3GOB - chains A and C of the 3 polymer chains in the assembly; structure by X-ray diffraction, 2.05 A resolution.

[Chain A (and C)]
Protein: DdmC
From: Stenotrophomonas maltophilia
Notes: chain C of this document is another copy of the same molecule, construct and numbering; everything in this record applies to it too
UniProtKB: Q5S3I3 (Q5S3I3_STEMA); residues 2-340 here correspond to UniProt positions 1-339 (UniProt number = residue number - 1)
Chain sequence (349 residues; each row starts with the number of its first residue):
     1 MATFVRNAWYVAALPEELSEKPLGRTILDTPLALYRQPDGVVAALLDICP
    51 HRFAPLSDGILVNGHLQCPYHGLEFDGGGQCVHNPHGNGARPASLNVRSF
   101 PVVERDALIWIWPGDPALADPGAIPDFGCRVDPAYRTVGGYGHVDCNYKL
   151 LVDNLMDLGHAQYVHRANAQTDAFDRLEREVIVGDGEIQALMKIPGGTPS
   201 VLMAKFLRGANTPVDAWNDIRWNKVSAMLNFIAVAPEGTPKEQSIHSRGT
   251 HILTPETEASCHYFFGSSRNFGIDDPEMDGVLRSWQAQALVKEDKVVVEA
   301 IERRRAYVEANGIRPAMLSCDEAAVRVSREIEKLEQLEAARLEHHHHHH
Unresolved in the structure: 343-349
Construct notes: expression tag (1, 341-349); engineered mutation Ala2 (Met1 in Q5S3I3)
Curated features (UniProtKB/Swiss-Prot):
  - binding site ([2Fe-2S] cluster): Cys49, His51, Cys68, His71
  - binding site (Fe cation): His160, His165, Asp294
  - binding site (3,6-dichloro-2-methoxybenzoate): Asn230, His251, Trp285
  - site: Asn154 (Plays a role in the stabilization of the metal coordination)
Ion coordination: 2Fe-2S cluster Fe: Cys49, His51, Cys68, His71; Co2+ site 1 near His65 (its only coordinating residue here); Co2+ site 2: Asn154, His160, His165, Asp294
Ligand contacts:
  - 2Fe-2S cluster (FES): Cys49, His51, Arg52, Phe53, Ala54, Cys68, Tyr70, His71, Gly72, Leu73
  - 3,6-dichloro-2-hydroxybenzoic acid (HXX): Asn218, Asn230, Ile232, Ser247, Gly249, His251, Ser267, Leu282, Gln286

[Interface between chain A and chain C]
Pairs across the interface - 53 pairs, chain A then chain C:
  Asp153(A) - Arg52(C)  salt bridge
  Asn154(A) - Tyr70(C)  hydrogen bond
  Asp157(A) - His71(C)  salt bridge
  Gly159(A) - His71(C)
  Gly159(A) - His86(C)
  His160(A) - Tyr70(C)
  His160(A) - His71(C)
  Tyr163(A) - Gln67(C)
  Tyr163(A) - Pro69(C)
  Tyr163(A) - Tyr70(C)
  Tyr163(A) - His71(C)
  Tyr163(A) - Gly72(C)
  Tyr163(A) - Pro85(C)
  Val164(A) - Pro69(C)
  Val164(A) - Tyr70(C)
  Arg166(A) - Ile60(C)
  Arg176(A) - Gly87(C)
  Val297(A) - Tyr70(C)  hydrophobic
  Ala300(A) - Pro55(C)
  Ile301(A) - Arg52(C)
  Ile301(A) - Phe53(C)
  Ile301(A) - Ala54(C)  hydrophobic
  Ile301(A) - Tyr70(C)  hydrophobic
  Arg304(A) - Asp47(C)  salt bridge
  Arg304(A) - Phe53(C)
  Arg304(A) - Pro55(C)
  Tyr307(A) - Asp29(C)
  Tyr307(A) - Thr30(C)
  Tyr307(A) - Pro31(C)
  Tyr307(A) - Leu46(C)
  Tyr307(A) - Ile48(C)  hydrophobic
  Tyr307(A) - Arg98(C)
  Val308(A) - Phe53(C)  hydrophobic
  Ile313(A) - Phe53(C)  hydrophobic
  Arg314(A) - Phe53(C)
  Pro315(A) - Pro50(C)
  Pro315(A) - His51(C)
  Pro315(A) - Phe53(C)
  Ala316(A) - Pro50(C)  hydrogen bond (backbone-backbone)
  Ala316(A) - His51(C)  hydrogen bond (backbone-backbone)
  Ala316(A) - Ser94(C)
  Ala316(A) - Leu95(C)  hydrophobic
  Met317(A) - His51(C)
  Met317(A) - Arg52(C)
  Leu318(A) - His51(C)
  Leu318(A) - His86(C)
  Leu318(A) - Leu95(C)  hydrophobic
  Ser319(A) - His86(C)
  Ser319(A) - Gly87(C)  hydrogen bond (side chain-backbone)
  Cys320(A) - His86(C)
  Asp321(A) - His51(C)  salt bridge
  Asp321(A) - Arg52(C)  salt bridge
  Ala324(A) - Arg52(C)
Also at the interface, not in a pair above, chain C (28 interface residues in all): Ser57, Asp58, Leu73, Asn84

[In short]
The interface between chain A and chain C involves 25 residues on one side and 28 on the other, with 4
hydrogen bonds and 5 salt bridges. Polar pairs include Asp153(A)-Arg52(C), Asp157(A)-His71(C) and
Arg304(A)-Asp47(C). Bound to chain A: 2Fe-2S cluster and 3,6-dichloro-2-hydroxybenzoic acid.
Both chains are DdmC (Stenotrophomonas maltophilia). Entry 3GOB (Crystal Structure of Dicamba Monooxygenase
with Non-heme Cobalt and DCSA) was determined by X-ray diffraction together with 6VSH, 3GB4, 3GTE and 3GTS
from the same study.
